7OTX - chains C and F of the 4 polymer chains in the assembly; structure by X-ray diffraction, 3.45 A resolution.

Chain C:
Name: Reverse transcriptase/ribonuclease H
From: Human immunodeficiency virus type 1 group M subtype B (isolate BH10)
Notes: EC 2.7.7.49, 2.7.7.7, 3.1.26.13, 3.1.13.2
Reference sequence: P03366 (POL_HV1B1); residues 1-554 here correspond to UniProt positions 600-1153 (UniProt number = residue number + 599)
Amino-acid sequence (556 residues; row label = number of the first residue in the row; numbers below 1 keep their minus sign (Met-1 is residue -1)):
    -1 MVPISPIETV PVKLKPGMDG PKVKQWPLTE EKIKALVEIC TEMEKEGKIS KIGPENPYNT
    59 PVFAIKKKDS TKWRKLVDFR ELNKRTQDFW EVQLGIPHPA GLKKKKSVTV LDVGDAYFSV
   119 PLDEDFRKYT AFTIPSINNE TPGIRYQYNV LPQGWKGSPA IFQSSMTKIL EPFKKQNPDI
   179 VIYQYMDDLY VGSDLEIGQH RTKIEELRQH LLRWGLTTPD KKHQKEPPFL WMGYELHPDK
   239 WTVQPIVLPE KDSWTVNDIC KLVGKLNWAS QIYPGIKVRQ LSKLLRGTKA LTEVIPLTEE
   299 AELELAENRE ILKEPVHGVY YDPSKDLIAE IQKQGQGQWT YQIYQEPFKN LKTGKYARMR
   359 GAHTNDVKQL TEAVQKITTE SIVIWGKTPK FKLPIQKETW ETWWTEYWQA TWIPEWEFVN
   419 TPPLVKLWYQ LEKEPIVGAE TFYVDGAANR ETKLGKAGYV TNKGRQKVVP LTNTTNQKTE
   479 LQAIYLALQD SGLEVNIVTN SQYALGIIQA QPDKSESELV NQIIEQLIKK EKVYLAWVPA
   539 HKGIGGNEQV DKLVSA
Not modelled in the structure: -1
Sequence notes: initiating methionine (-1); expression tag (0); conflict Cys258 (Gln857 in P03366), Ser280 (Cys879 in P03366), Asn498 (Asp1097 in P03366)
UniProt features mapped onto this chain:
  - region: Phe227 to His235 (RT 'primer grip')
  - motif: Trp398 to Trp414 (Tryptophan repeat motif)
  - binding site (Mg(2+)): Asp110, Asp185, Asp186, Asp443, Glu478, Asp549
  - site: Trp401 (Essential for RT p66/p51 heterodimerization), Trp414 (Essential for RT p66/p51 heterodimerization), Phe440, Tyr441 (Cleavage)

Chain F:
Molecule: 21-nt DNA strand
Sequence (21 nucleotides; numbered 802 to 822; the number before each row is that of its first residue):
   802 ACAGTCCCTG TTCGGXCGCC X
Not modelled in the structure: 802
Modified residues: MRG (N2-(3-mercaptopropyl)-2'-deoxyguanosine-5'-monophosphate) at position 817; DDG (2',3'-dideoxy-guanosine-5'-monophosphate) at position 822

How chain C and chain F interact:
Contacting residue pairs (34; chain C residue first):
  Tyr115(C) - DDG_822(F)  base contact
  Tyr183(C) - DC821(F)  hydrogen bond to the base
  Tyr183(C) - DDG_822(F)  sugar contact
  Met184(C) - DDG_822(F)  sugar contact
  Asp185(C) - DDG_822(F)  sugar contact
  Asp186(C) - DDG_822(F)  phosphate contact
  Met230(C) - DC821(F)  phosphate contact
  Met230(C) - DDG_822(F)  phosphate contact
  Gly231(C) - DC821(F)  phosphate contact
  Asn255(C) - DC818(F)  sugar contact
  Cys258(C) - DC818(F)  sugar contact
  Lys259(C) - DC818(F)  phosphate contact
  Lys259(C) - DG819(F)  phosphate contact
  Gly262(C) - DG819(F)  sugar contact
  Lys263(C) - DG819(F)  phosphate contact
  Lys263(C) - DC820(F)  phosphate contact
  Trp266(C) - DC820(F)  sugar contact
  Leu289(C) - MRG_817(F)  sugar contact
  Arg356(C) - DT813(F)  base contact
  Gly359(C) - DG811(F)  phosphate contact
  Ala360(C) - DG811(F)  hydrogen bond to the phosphate
  His361(C) - DT810(F)  salt bridge to the phosphate
  Arg448(C) - DG805(F)  base contact
  Arg448(C) - DT806(F)  hydrogen bond to the base
  Arg448(C) - DC807(F)  hydrogen bond to the base
  Lys451(C) - DC808(F)  salt bridge to the phosphate
  Thr473(C) - DC808(F)  hydrogen bond to the phosphate
  Thr473(C) - DC809(F)  hydrogen bond to the phosphate
  Gln475(C) - DC808(F)  phosphate contact
  Gln475(C) - DC809(F)  sugar contact
  Lys476(C) - DC809(F)  phosphate contact
  Tyr501(C) - DC809(F)  hydrogen bond to the phosphate
  Tyr501(C) - DT810(F)  hydrogen bond to the phosphate
  Ile505(C) - DT810(F)  phosphate contact

Summary:
Chain C and chain F form an interface of 25 and 14 residues respectively; the contacts include 8 hydrogen
bonds and 2 salt bridges. Among the polar pairs are Tyr183(C)-DC821(F), Arg448(C)-DT806(F) and
Arg448(C)-DC807(F). Curated annotation (UniProt) lists 6 Mg2+-binding residues on chain C.
Here chain C is Reverse transcriptase/ribonuclease H (Human immunodeficiency virus type 1 group M subtype B
(isolate BH10)) and chain F is a 21-nt DNA strand. Entry 7OTX (HIV-1 reverse transcriptase complex with DNA
and inhibitor rmc-257) was determined by X-ray diffraction together with 7OT6, 7OTA, 7OTK, 7OTN, 7OTZ and 7OUT
from the same study.
